Entry 6VOK (electron microscopy, 3.85 A resolution); this record covers chains D and g of the 9 polymer chains in the assembly.

# Chain D
Molecule: ATP synthase subunit beta, chloroplastic
From: Spinacia oleracea
Notes: EC 7.1.2.2
Reference sequence: P00825 (ATPB_SPIOL); residues 1-498 here = UniProt positions 1-498
Sequence (498 residues; each row starts with the number of its first residue):
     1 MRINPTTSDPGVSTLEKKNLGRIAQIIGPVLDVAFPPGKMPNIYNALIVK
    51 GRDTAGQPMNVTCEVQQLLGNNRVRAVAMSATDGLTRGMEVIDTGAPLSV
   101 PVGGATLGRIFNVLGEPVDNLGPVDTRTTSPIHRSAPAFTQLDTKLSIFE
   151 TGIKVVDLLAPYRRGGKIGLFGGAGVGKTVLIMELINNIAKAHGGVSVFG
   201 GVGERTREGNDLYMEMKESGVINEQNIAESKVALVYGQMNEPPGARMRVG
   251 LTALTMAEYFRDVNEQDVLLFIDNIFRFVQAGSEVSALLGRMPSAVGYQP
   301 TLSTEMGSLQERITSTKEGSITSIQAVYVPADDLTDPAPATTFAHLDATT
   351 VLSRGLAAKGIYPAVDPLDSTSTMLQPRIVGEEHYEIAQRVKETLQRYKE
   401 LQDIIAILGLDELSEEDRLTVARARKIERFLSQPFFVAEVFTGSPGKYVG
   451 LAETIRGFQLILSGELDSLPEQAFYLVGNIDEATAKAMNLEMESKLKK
Disordered / not traced: 1-16, 497-498
Curated features (UniProtKB/Swiss-Prot):
  - binding site (ATP): Gly172 to Thr179
Ligand contacts:
  - ADP (adenosine-5'-diphosphate): Gly173, Ala174, Gly175, Val176, Gly177, Lys178, Thr179, Val180, Arg205, Glu208, Tyr362, Pro363, Phe435, Ala438, Phe441, Thr442
  - ATP (adenosine-5'-triphosphate): Ser372, Thr373, Gln376, Tyr385

# Chain g
Molecule: ATP synthase gamma chain, chloroplastic
From: Spinacia oleracea
Reference sequence: P05435 (ATPG_SPIOL); numbering as in UniProt (aligned over 1-364)
Sequence (364 residues; row label = number of the first residue in the row):
     1 MACSLSFSSSVSTFHLPTTTQSTQAPPNNATTLPTTNPIQCANLRELRDR
    51 IGSVKNTQKITEAMKLVAAAKVRRAQEAVVNGRPFSETLVEVLYNMNEQL
   101 QTEDVDVPLTKIRTVKKVALMVVTGDRGLCGGFNNMLLKKAESRIAELKK
   151 LGVDYTIISIGKKGNTYFIRRPEIPVDRYFDGTNLPTAKEAQAIADDVFS
   201 LFVSEEVDKVEMLYTKFVSLVKSDPVIHTLLPLSPKGEICDINGKCVDAA
   251 EDELFRLTTKEGKLTVERDMIKTETPAFSPILEFEQDPAQILDALLPLYL
   301 NSQILRALQESLASELAARMTAMSNATDNANELKKTLSINYNRARQAKIT
   351 GEILEIVAGANACV
Disordered / not traced: 1-41, 364
Curated features (UniProtKB/Swiss-Prot):
  - active site: Cys130

# Chain D / chain g interface
Residue-residue contacts (19; chain D residue first):
  Ala287(D) - Cys363(g)
  Gly290(D) - Cys363(g)
  Arg291(D) - Cys363(g)
  Pro293(D) - Ile356(g)
  Pro293(D) - Gly359(g)
  Pro293(D) - Ala360(g)
  Ser294(D) - Ile356(g)
  Val296(D) - Glu352(g)
  Val296(D) - Glu355(g)
  Ala331(D) - Ala42(g)
  Asp333(D) - Ala42(g)  hydrogen bond (side chain-backbone)
  Asp403(D) - Ser53(g)
  Asp403(D) - Asn56(g)  hydrogen bond
  Asp403(D) - Thr57(g)
  Ile404(D) - Ile60(g)  hydrophobic
  Ile407(D) - Thr57(g)
  Leu408(D) - Met64(g)  hydrophobic
  Leu408(D) - Leu129(g)
  Asp411(D) - Lys163(g)  salt bridge
Other interface residues (no listed pair), chain D (17 interface residues in all): Met292, Ala295, Asp332, Glu412
Other interface residues (no listed pair), chain g (15 interface residues in all): Arg319

# Summary
The interface between chain D and chain g involves 17 residues on one side and 15 on the other; the contacts
include 2 hydrogen bonds and 1 salt bridge. Polar pairs include Asp411(D)-Lys163(g), Asp333(D)-Ala42(g) and
Asp403(D)-Asn56(g). Chain D binds ATP and ADP.
Chain D is ATP synthase subunit beta, chloroplastic and chain g is ATP synthase gamma chain, chloroplastic,
both from Spinacia oleracea; the structure, Chloroplast ATP synthase (R3, CF1), was determined by electron
microscopy (same publication as 6VM1, 6VM4, 6VMB, 6VMD, 6VMG, 6VOF and 8 further entries).
